Entry 3IB9 (X-ray diffraction, 2.00 A resolution); this record covers chains A and B.

Chain A (and B):
Protein: Propionyl-CoA carboxylase complex B subunit
Organism: Streptomyces coelicolor
Notes: chain B of this document is another copy of the same molecule, construct and numbering; everything in this record applies to it too
Reference sequence: Q9X4K7 (Q9X4K7_STRCO); residue numbers follow UniProt; this construct covers 1-530
Chain sequence (530 residues; numbered 1 to 530; the number before each row is that of its first residue):
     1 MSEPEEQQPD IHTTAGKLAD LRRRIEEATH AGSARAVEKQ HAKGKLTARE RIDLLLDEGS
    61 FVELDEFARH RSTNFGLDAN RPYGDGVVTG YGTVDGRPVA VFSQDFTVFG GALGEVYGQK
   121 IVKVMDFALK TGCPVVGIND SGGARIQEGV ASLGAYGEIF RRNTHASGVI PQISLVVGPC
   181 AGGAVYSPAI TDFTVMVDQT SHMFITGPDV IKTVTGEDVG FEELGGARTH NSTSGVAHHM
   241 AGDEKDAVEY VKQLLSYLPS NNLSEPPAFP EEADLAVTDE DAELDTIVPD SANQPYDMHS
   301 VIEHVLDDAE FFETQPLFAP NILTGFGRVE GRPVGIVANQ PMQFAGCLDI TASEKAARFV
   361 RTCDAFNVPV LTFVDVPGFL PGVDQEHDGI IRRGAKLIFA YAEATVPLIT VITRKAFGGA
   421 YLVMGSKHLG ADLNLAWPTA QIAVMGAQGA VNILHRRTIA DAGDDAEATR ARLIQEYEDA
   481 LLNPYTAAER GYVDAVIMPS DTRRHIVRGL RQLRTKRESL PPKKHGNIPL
Disordered / not traced: 1-9
Construct notes: engineered mutation Leu-422 (Asp in Q9X4K7)
Ligand contacts: biotin (BTN): Lys-43, Phe-106, Pro-179, Gln-199, His-202, Phe-204, Phe-221
Reported in the primary citation:
  - mutagenesis - D422L: abolished catalytic activity on butyryl-CoA
  - mutagenesis - D422L: decreased catalytic activity on propionyl-CoA
  - conformationally variable residues (loop rearrangement, side-chain flip): Leu-55 to His-70, Asn-80, Ala-450 to Ala-460
  - mutagenesis - N80A, R456A, R456A/R457A: decreased stability
  - mutagenesis - N80A, R456A, R456A/R457A: abolished catalytic activity on acetyl, propionyl or butyryl-CoA

How chain A and chain B interact:
Contacting residue pairs - 201 pairs, chain A then chain B:
  Phe-75(A) / Tyr-477(B)  hydrophobic
  Glu-115(A) / Arg-490(B)  salt bridge
  Ile-146(A) / Ile-453(B)  hydrophobic
  Ile-146(A) / Leu-454(B)  hydrophobic
  Gln-147(A) / Leu-454(B)
  Gly-149(A) / Val-444(B)
  Val-150(A) / Ile-442(B)
  Val-150(A) / Ala-443(B)  hydrophobic
  Val-150(A) / Thr-486(B)
  Val-150(A) / Tyr-492(B)
  Ala-151(A) / Arg-490(B)
  Leu-153(A) / Gly-418(B)
  Leu-153(A) / Tyr-421(B)  hydrophobic
  Leu-153(A) / Leu-422(B)
  Leu-153(A) / Ala-443(B)
  Leu-153(A) / Val-444(B)  hydrophobic
  Gly-154(A) / His-428(B)  hydrogen bond (backbone-side chain)
  Tyr-156(A) / Leu-422(B)  hydrophobic
  Gly-157(A) / Leu-422(B)
  Gly-157(A) / His-428(B)
  Gly-157(A) / Leu-429(B)
  Glu-158(A) / His-428(B)
  Phe-160(A) / Ile-398(B)
  Phe-160(A) / Leu-429(B)
  Arg-161(A) / Ala-402(B)
  Arg-161(A) / His-428(B)  hydrogen bond (side chain-backbone)
  Arg-161(A) / Leu-429(B)
  Arg-161(A) / Gly-430(B)
  Thr-164(A) / Ile-398(B)
  Thr-164(A) / Phe-399(B)
  Thr-164(A) / Ala-402(B)
  Thr-164(A) / Lys-523(B)
  His-165(A) / Ala-402(B)
  His-165(A) / Leu-520(B)
  His-165(A) / Pro-521(B)
  His-165(A) / Lys-523(B)  hydrogen bond (backbone-side chain)
  Ser-167(A) / Phe-399(B)
  Ser-167(A) / Lys-523(B)  hydrogen bond (backbone-side chain)
  Ser-167(A) / Gly-526(B)
  Ser-167(A) / Asn-527(B)  hydrogen bond (side chain-backbone)
  Gly-168(A) / His-525(B)
  Val-169(A) / Pro-522(B)
  Val-169(A) / Lys-523(B)
  Val-185(A) / Ile-391(B)  hydrophobic
  Tyr-186(A) / Phe-379(B)
  Tyr-186(A) / Ile-390(B)  hydrogen bond (side chain-backbone)
  Tyr-186(A) / Ile-391(B)
  Tyr-186(A) / Gly-394(B)
  Tyr-186(A) / Ala-395(B)
  Ala-189(A) / Ile-391(B)
  Ala-189(A) / Ala-395(B)  hydrophobic
  Ile-190(A) / Ala-395(B)  hydrophobic
  Ile-190(A) / Ile-398(B)  hydrophobic
  Asp-192(A) / Asn-527(B)
  Met-203(A) / Ile-391(B)  hydrophobic
  Phe-204(A) / Glu-386(B)
  Ile-205(A) / Phe-379(B)  hydrophobic
  Ile-205(A) / Glu-386(B)  hydrogen bond (backbone-side chain)
  Thr-206(A) / Pro-381(B)
  Val-210(A) / Pro-381(B)  hydrophobic
  Ile-211(A) / Val-383(B)  hydrophobic
  Val-214(A) / Pro-381(B)  hydrophobic
  Thr-215(A) / Pro-381(B)
  Glu-217(A) / Val-383(B)
  Val-219(A) / Val-383(B)  hydrophobic
  Glu-223(A) / His-387(B)
  Leu-224(A) / Glu-386(B)
  Thr-229(A) / His-387(B)
  His-230(A) / Glu-386(B)
  His-230(A) / Ile-391(B)
  Thr-233(A) / His-387(B)
  Ser-234(A) / Glu-386(B)
  Ser-234(A) / His-387(B)
  Ser-234(A) / Arg-392(B)  hydrogen bond (backbone-side chain)
  Val-236(A) / Ile-391(B)  hydrophobic
  Asn-262(A) / Pro-522(B)  hydrogen bond (side chain-backbone)
  Asn-262(A) / Lys-523(B)
  Glu-354(A) / Arg-392(B)  salt bridge
  Glu-354(A) / Leu-530(B)
  Ala-357(A) / Leu-530(B)  hydrophobic
  Arg-358(A) / Asn-527(B)  hydrogen bond (side chain-backbone)
  Arg-358(A) / Ile-528(B)  hydrogen bond (side chain-backbone)
  Arg-358(A) / Pro-529(B)
  Arg-358(A) / Leu-530(B)
  Arg-361(A) / His-525(B)  hydrogen bond
  Arg-361(A) / Gly-526(B)
  Arg-361(A) / Asn-527(B)
  Arg-361(A) / Ile-528(B)
  Thr-362(A) / Asn-527(B)  hydrogen bond
  Asp-364(A) / Lys-524(B)  salt bridge
  Asp-364(A) / His-525(B)  salt bridge
  Ala-365(A) / His-525(B)
  Asn-367(A) / Lys-524(B)  hydrogen bond
  Pro-381(A) / Ile-211(B)  hydrophobic
  Pro-381(A) / Val-214(B)  hydrophobic
  Pro-381(A) / Thr-215(B)
  Gly-382(A) / Ile-211(B)
  Val-383(A) / Ile-211(B)
  Val-383(A) / Glu-217(B)
  Glu-386(A) / Met-203(B)
  Glu-386(A) / Phe-204(B)
  Glu-386(A) / Ile-205(B)  hydrogen bond (side chain-backbone)
  Glu-386(A) / Leu-224(B)
  Glu-386(A) / His-230(B)  salt bridge
  Glu-386(A) / Ser-234(B)
  His-387(A) / Glu-223(B)
  His-387(A) / Thr-233(B)
  His-387(A) / Ser-234(B)
  Gly-389(A) / Ser-234(B)
  Ile-390(A) / Tyr-186(B)
  Ile-390(A) / Ile-205(B)  hydrophobic
  Ile-391(A) / Val-185(B)
  Ile-391(A) / Tyr-186(B)
  Ile-391(A) / Ala-189(B)
  Ile-391(A) / Met-203(B)  hydrophobic
  Ile-391(A) / His-230(B)
  Ile-391(A) / Val-236(B)  hydrophobic
  Arg-392(A) / Ser-234(B)
  Arg-392(A) / Phe-318(B)
  Arg-392(A) / Glu-354(B)  salt bridge
  Arg-393(A) / Arg-393(B)
  Ala-395(A) / Tyr-186(B)
  Ala-395(A) / Ala-189(B)  hydrophobic
  Lys-396(A) / Lys-396(B)
  Lys-396(A) / Leu-530(B)  hydrogen bond (side chain-backbone)
  Ile-398(A) / Phe-160(B)  hydrophobic
  Ile-398(A) / Ile-190(B)  hydrophobic
  Phe-399(A) / Thr-164(B)
  Phe-399(A) / Ser-167(B)
  Ala-402(A) / Thr-164(B)
  Ala-402(A) / His-165(B)  hydrogen bond (backbone-side chain)
  Glu-403(A) / His-525(B)  salt bridge
  Thr-405(A) / Lys-524(B)  hydrogen bond
  Val-406(A) / Lys-524(B)
  Gly-418(A) / Leu-153(B)
  Tyr-421(A) / Leu-153(B)  hydrophobic
  Leu-422(A) / Leu-153(B)
  Leu-422(A) / Tyr-156(B)  hydrophobic
  Leu-422(A) / Gly-157(B)
  Leu-422(A) / Phe-160(B)  hydrophobic
  His-428(A) / Gly-154(B)
  His-428(A) / Gly-157(B)
  His-428(A) / Glu-158(B)
  His-428(A) / Arg-161(B)  hydrogen bond (backbone-side chain)
  Leu-429(A) / Gly-157(B)
  Leu-429(A) / Phe-160(B)  hydrophobic
  Leu-429(A) / Arg-161(B)
  Gly-430(A) / Arg-161(B)
  Ile-442(A) / Val-150(B)
  Val-444(A) / Ile-146(B)  hydrophobic
  Val-444(A) / Gly-149(B)
  Val-444(A) / Ser-152(B)
  Val-444(A) / Leu-153(B)  hydrophobic
  Met-445(A) / Ile-146(B)  hydrophobic
  Ala-450(A) / Ile-146(B)  hydrophobic
  Leu-454(A) / Phe-75(B)  hydrophobic
  Leu-454(A) / Ile-146(B)  hydrophobic
  Tyr-477(A) / Phe-75(B)  hydrophobic
  Tyr-477(A) / Ile-146(B)
  Thr-486(A) / Val-150(B)
  Arg-490(A) / Glu-115(B)  salt bridge
  Arg-490(A) / Ala-151(B)
  Leu-520(A) / His-165(B)
  Pro-521(A) / His-165(B)
  Pro-521(A) / Val-169(B)  hydrophobic
  Pro-522(A) / Val-169(B)
  Pro-522(A) / Asn-262(B)  hydrogen bond (backbone-side chain)
  Lys-523(A) / Thr-164(B)  hydrogen bond (side chain-backbone)
  Lys-523(A) / His-165(B)  hydrogen bond (side chain-backbone)
  Lys-523(A) / Ser-167(B)  hydrogen bond (side chain-backbone)
  Lys-523(A) / Gly-168(B)
  Lys-523(A) / Val-169(B)
  Lys-523(A) / Asn-262(B)
  Lys-524(A) / Asp-364(B)  hydrogen bond (side chain-backbone)
  Lys-524(A) / Asn-367(B)  hydrogen bond
  Lys-524(A) / Thr-405(B)  hydrogen bond
  Lys-524(A) / Val-406(B)
  His-525(A) / Ser-167(B)
  His-525(A) / Gly-168(B)
  His-525(A) / Arg-361(B)  hydrogen bond (side chain-backbone)
  His-525(A) / Asp-364(B)  salt bridge
  His-525(A) / Ala-365(B)  hydrogen bond (side chain-backbone)
  His-525(A) / Glu-403(B)  salt bridge
  Gly-526(A) / Ser-167(B)
  Asn-527(A) / Ser-167(B)  hydrogen bond (backbone-side chain)
  Asn-527(A) / Asp-192(B)
  Asn-527(A) / Arg-358(B)  hydrogen bond (backbone-side chain)
  Asn-527(A) / Arg-361(B)
  Asn-527(A) / Thr-362(B)  hydrogen bond
  Ile-528(A) / Arg-358(B)
  Ile-528(A) / Arg-361(B)
  Ile-528(A) / Leu-530(B)  hydrophobic
  Pro-529(A) / Ala-189(B)
  Pro-529(A) / Arg-358(B)
  Leu-530(A) / Glu-354(B)
  Leu-530(A) / Ala-357(B)  hydrophobic
  Leu-530(A) / Arg-358(B)
  Leu-530(A) / Lys-396(B)  hydrogen bond (backbone-side chain)
  Leu-530(A) / Ile-528(B)  hydrophobic
  Leu-530(A) / Pro-529(B)
  Leu-530(A) / Leu-530(B)  hydrophobic
Other interface residues (no listed pair), chain A (108 interface residues in all): Ala-144, Ser-152, Ala-166, Gly-183, Gly-235, Phe-318, Phe-379, Asp-388, Gly-394, Gly-419, Ala-443, His-455, Leu-481, Ala-487, Tyr-492
Other interface residues (no listed pair), chain B (105 interface residues in all): Ala-144, Gln-147, Ala-166, Gly-183, Thr-206, Val-210, Val-219, Thr-229, Gly-382, Gly-389, Gly-419, Lys-427, Met-445, Ala-487

Summary:
The interface between chain A and chain B involves 108 residues on one side and 105 on the other, with 32
hydrogen bonds and 10 salt bridges. Polar contacts include Glu-115(A)/Arg-490(B), Glu-354(A)/Arg-392(B) and
Asp-364(A)/Lys-524(B). From the paper: N80A, R456A and R456A/R457A of chain A reduce stability; conformational
variability at Leu-55(A), Asn-80(A) and Ala-450(A).
Both chains are Propionyl-CoA carboxylase complex B subunit (Streptomyces coelicolor). Entry 3IB9
(Propionyl-CoA Carboxylase Beta Subunit, D422L) was determined by X-ray diffraction, deposited together with
3MFM, 3IAV and 3IBB.
